PDB entry 4RKU | X-ray diffraction, 3.00 A resolution | chains A and C of the 17 polymer chains in the assembly

[Chain A]
Name: Photosystem I P700 chlorophyll a apoprotein A1
From: Pisum sativum
Notes: EC 1.97.1.12
Reference sequence: P05310 (PSAA_PEA); residues 38-758 here = UniProt positions 38-758
Amino-acid sequence (721 residues; row label = number of the first residue in the row):
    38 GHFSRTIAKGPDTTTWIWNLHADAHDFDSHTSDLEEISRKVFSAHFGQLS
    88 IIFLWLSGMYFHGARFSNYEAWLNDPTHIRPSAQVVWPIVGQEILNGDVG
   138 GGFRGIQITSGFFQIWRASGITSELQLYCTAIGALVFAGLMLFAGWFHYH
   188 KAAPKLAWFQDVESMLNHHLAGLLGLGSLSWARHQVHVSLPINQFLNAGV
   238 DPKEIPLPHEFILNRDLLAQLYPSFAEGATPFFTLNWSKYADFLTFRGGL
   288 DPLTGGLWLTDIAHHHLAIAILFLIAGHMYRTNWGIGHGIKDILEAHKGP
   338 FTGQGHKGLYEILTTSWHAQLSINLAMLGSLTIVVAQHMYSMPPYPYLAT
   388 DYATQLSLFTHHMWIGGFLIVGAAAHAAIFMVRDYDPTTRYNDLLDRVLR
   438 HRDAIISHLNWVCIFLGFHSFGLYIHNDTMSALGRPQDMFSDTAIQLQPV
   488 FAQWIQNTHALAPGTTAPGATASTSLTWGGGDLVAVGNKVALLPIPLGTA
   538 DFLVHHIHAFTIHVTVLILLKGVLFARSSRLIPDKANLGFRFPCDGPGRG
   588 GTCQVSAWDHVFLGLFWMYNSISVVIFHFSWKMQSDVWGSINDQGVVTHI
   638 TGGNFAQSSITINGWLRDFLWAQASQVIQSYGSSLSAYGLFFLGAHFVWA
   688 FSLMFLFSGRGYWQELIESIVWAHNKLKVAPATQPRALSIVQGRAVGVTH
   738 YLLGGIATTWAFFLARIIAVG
Construct notes: conflict R117 (Gly in P05310), S627 (Thr in P05310), G639 (Ala in P05310)
UniProt features mapped onto this chain:
  - binding site ([4Fe-4S] cluster): C581, C590
  - binding site (chlorophyll a'): H683
  - binding site (chlorophyll a): M691, Y699
  - binding site (phylloquinone): W700
Ion coordination: chlorophyll a Mg (4 sites), coordinated by Q85, Q121, Q129, T503
Residues lining bound ligands:
  - beta-carotene (BCR), molecule 1: I89, L93, G209, L210, L213, G214, S217
  - beta-carotene (BCR), molecule 2: F90, L93, Y97, T167, G170, A171, F174, L213, S217, F269, F270
  - beta-carotene (BCR), molecule 3: L346, L350, A356, S359, I360, A414, F417
  - beta-carotene (BCR), molecule 4: S359, A363, M364, S367, I407, A410, A411, V553, L556, L557
  - beta-carotene (BCR), molecule 5: F678, G681, A682, F684, V685, L740, I743, A744, W747
  - chlorophyll a isomer (CL0): Y461, I544, F547, T548, Y606, N607, S610, V611, F614, I649, W652, L653, L657, A661, I665, F679, H683, W686, Y738, T745, T746, F749
  - chlorophyll a (CLA), molecule 1: H39, W53, I54, L57, H58
  - chlorophyll a (CLA), molecule 2: H39, F40, L57, H58, A61, H62, F64, H67, K77, A81, G84, Q85, I88, L179
  - chlorophyll a (CLA), molecule 3: H39, K77, S80, G84, I88, L179, G182, W183, Y186, H187
  - chlorophyll a (CLA), molecule 4: T51, I54, W55, I704, I707, V708, H711, V716, P718, P722, R723
  - chlorophyll a (CLA), molecule 5: W55, F684, V685, F688, F692, L725, Q729, A732, V733, T736, H737, L740
  - chlorophyll a (CLA), molecule 6: H58, A59, D60, A61, H62, D63, D65, H355, L358, L362, F405, L406, V408, G409, A412, H413, I416, R420, F577, R578, W595, L602, T736
  - chlorophyll a (CLA), molecule 7: H62, F64, V78, A81, H82, Q85, L86, I89, F90, L93, F174, W354, H355, Q357, L358, N361, L362, L365
  - chlorophyll a (CLA), molecule 8: H62, Q85, I88, I89, W92, L365, I402, F405, L406
  - chlorophyll a (CLA), molecule 9: L71, H82, F196, Q197, V199, M202, L203, H206, L207, I327, L331, L350, T351, T352, S353, W354, Q357, I360, N361, M364, L365
  - chlorophyll a (CLA), molecule 10: F79, F83, L177, F180, A181, F184, H185, A189, P191, W195
  - chlorophyll a (CLA), molecule 11: F79, H82, F83, L86, F90, F174, M178, W195, F196, D198, S201, M202, H205, H206, G209, L210
  - chlorophyll a (CLA), molecule 12: L91, W92, S94, G95, M96, F98, H99, F103, Q121, V122, W124, L172
  - chlorophyll a (CLA), molecule 13: W92, M96, H99, A120, Q121, I143, Q144, I145, T146, S147, F149, A674, Y675, F678, W747
  - chlorophyll a (CLA), molecule 14: W92, M96, T146, S147, F149, S394, L395, T397, H398, W401, I402, F405, F678, I743, T746, W747
  - chlorophyll a (CLA), molecule 15: W92, L93, S147, G148, F149, I152, L210, L365, L368, T369, V372, M376, Y382, L395, H398, H399, I402, L406
  - chlorophyll a (CLA), molecule 16: Q121, V122, V123, W124, I126, V127, Q129, L132, L677, F678
  - chlorophyll a (CLA), molecule 17: A155, L210, L211, G214, S215, W218, Q222, L294, I299, H302, H303, I306, F310, L368, V371, V372, H375, M376, P381, Y382
  - chlorophyll a (CLA), molecule 18: S156, G157, I158, Q163, C166, T167, G214, S217, W218, R220, H221, V225, P245, H246, I249
  - chlorophyll a (CLA), molecule 19: L162, Q163, C166, L244, H246, I249, L250
  - chlorophyll a (CLA), molecule 20: W195, D198, S201, H205, N320, W321
  - chlorophyll a (CLA), molecule 21: L203, L207, L211, L309, F310, A313, M316, Y317, I327, I330, L331, M364, L432, V435, V560, L561
  - chlorophyll a (CLA), molecule 22: N204, H205, A208, G209, L213, L311, H315, M316, Y317, T319, W321, I323
  - chlorophyll a (CLA), molecule 23: L216, A219, R220, H224, F248, I249, L250, R252, L255, F262, T267, Y277, F280, L304
  - chlorophyll a (CLA), molecule 24: R252, G265, A266
  - chlorophyll a (CLA), molecule 25: W274, S275, Y277, A278, L281, F283, H301, L304, A305, I308, G506
  - chlorophyll a (CLA), molecule 26: T282, F283, G285, L294, D298, I299, H301, H302, A305, I306, L309, H375, M376, M379, P381, T511
  - chlorophyll a (CLA), molecule 27: F283, T503, A504, P505, G506, A507
  - chlorophyll a (CLA), molecule 28: I312, A313, H315, M316, I323, G324, H325
  - chlorophyll a (CLA), molecule 29: H325, I330, A333, H334
  - chlorophyll a (CLA), molecule 30: I330, L331, H334, H343, L346, L350, N429, L431, L432, V435
  - chlorophyll a (CLA), molecule 31: H334, K335, G336, P337, F338
  - chlorophyll a (CLA), molecule 32: F338, T339, L431, R434, V435, H438, I442, H445
  - chlorophyll a (CLA), molecule 33: M364, V371, Q374, H375, Y377, S378, M379, T511, S512, T514, W515
  - chlorophyll a (CLA), molecule 34: I370, V371, Q374, M400, I407, I549, T552, V553, L556, M605, S608, I609, V612
  - chlorophyll a (CLA), molecule 35: Q374, Y377, F396, M400, F488, A489, I492, Q493, T514, W515, I532, L534, H542, H545, V612, H615, F616
  - chlorophyll a (CLA), molecule 36: A441, H445, W448
  - chlorophyll a (CLA), molecule 37: I442, H445, L446, W448, V449, A546, I549, H550, V553, L557
  - chlorophyll a (CLA), molecule 38: S444, H445, N447, W448, I451
  - chlorophyll a (CLA), molecule 39: N447, C450, I451, G454, F455, F458, I462, F547, V551, L554, I555, L600, F603, W604
  - chlorophyll a (CLA), molecule 40: W448, I451, F452, F455, H456
  - chlorophyll a (CLA), molecule 41: W448, F452, L453, Q485, P486, V487, F488, A489, D538, F539, H542, H543, A546, H550
  - chlorophyll a (CLA), molecule 42: F455, H456, G459, L460, I462, H463, T466, M467, R472, D475, F477
  - chlorophyll a (CLA), molecule 43: F458, I462, D465, F547, F603, W604, Y606, N607, I649, L653, W686, Y738
  - chlorophyll a (CLA), molecule 44: T466, A469, L470
  - chlorophyll a (CLA), molecule 45: W491, I492, H496, A499, T503, A504, T511, W515
  - chlorophyll a (CLA), molecule 46: L653, L657, W658
  - chlorophyll a (CLA), molecule 47: L677, F678, L680, G681, H683, F684, W686, A687, L690
  - chlorophyll a (CLA), molecule 48: F684, A687, F688, L690, M691, F694, S695, Y699, W700, L703
  - chlorophyll a (CLA), molecule 49: I707, A710, H711, L714, V716
  - chlorophyll a (CLA), molecule 50: W709, A710, K713, L714
  - phylloquinone (PQN): W55, M691, F692, S695, G696, R697, W700, R723, A724, L725, G730
  - 4Fe-4S cluster (SF4): C581, G583, P584, C590, I727, R731

[Chain C]
Name: Photosystem I iron-sulfur center
From: Pisum sativum
Notes: EC 1.97.1.12
Reference sequence: P10793 (PSAC_PEA); residues 2-81 here = UniProt positions 2-81
Amino-acid sequence (80 residues; each row starts with the number of its first residue):
     2 SHSVKIYDTCIGCTQCVRACPTDVLEMIPWGGCKAKQIASAPRTEDCVGC
    52 KRCESACPTDFLSVRVYLWHETTRSMGLAY
UniProt features mapped onto this chain:
  - binding site ([4Fe-4S] cluster): C11, C14, C17, C21, C48, C51, C54, C58
Ion coordination: 4Fe-4S cluster Fe near C48 (its only coordinating residue here)
Residues lining bound ligands:
  - 4Fe-4S cluster (SF4), molecule 1: V5, C21, P22, T23, V25, L26, C48, V49, G50, C51, K52, R53, C54, V67
  - 4Fe-4S cluster (SF4), molecule 2: I7, C11, I12, G13, C14, T15, Q16, C17, M28, A40, A57, C58, P59, T60, S64, V65

[How chain A and chain C interact]
Contacting residue pairs (18; chain A residue first):
  R567(A) with A80(C)
  L568(A) with G78(C)
  D571(A) with R53(C), salt bridge
  D582(A) with C51(C); R53(C), salt bridge
  G583(A) with C51(C)
  P584(A) with G50(C); L69(C), hydrophobic
  G585(A) with V49(C); G50(C), hydrogen bond (backbone-backbone); C51(C)
  R586(A) with V49(C), hydrogen bond (backbone-backbone); C51(C); R53(C); S76(C), hydrogen bond (backbone-backbone); M77(C); G78(C)
  G587(A) with M77(C)
Interface residues without a listed pair, chain A (10 interface residues in all): L575
Interface residues without a listed pair, chain C (11 interface residues in all): P22, K52

[Overview]
10 residues of chain A face 11 of chain C across their interface; the contacts include 3 hydrogen bonds and 2
salt bridges. Among the polar pairs are D571(A)-R53(C), D582(A)-R53(C) and G585(A)-G50(C).
Here chain A is Photosystem I P700 chlorophyll a apoprotein A1 and chain C is Photosystem I iron-sulfur
center, both from Pisum sativum. Entry 4RKU (Crystal structure of plant Photosystem I at 3 Angstrom
resolution) was determined by X-ray diffraction.
